Entry 4KN7 (X-ray diffraction, 3.69 A resolution); this record covers chains D and E of the 6 polymer chains in the assembly.

Chain D:
Protein: DNA-directed RNA polymerase subunit beta'
Source organism: Escherichia coli
Notes: EC 2.7.7.6
UniProtKB: P0A8T7 (RPOC_ECOLI); numbering as in UniProt (aligned over 1-1407)
Sequence (1407 residues; row label = number of the first residue in the row):
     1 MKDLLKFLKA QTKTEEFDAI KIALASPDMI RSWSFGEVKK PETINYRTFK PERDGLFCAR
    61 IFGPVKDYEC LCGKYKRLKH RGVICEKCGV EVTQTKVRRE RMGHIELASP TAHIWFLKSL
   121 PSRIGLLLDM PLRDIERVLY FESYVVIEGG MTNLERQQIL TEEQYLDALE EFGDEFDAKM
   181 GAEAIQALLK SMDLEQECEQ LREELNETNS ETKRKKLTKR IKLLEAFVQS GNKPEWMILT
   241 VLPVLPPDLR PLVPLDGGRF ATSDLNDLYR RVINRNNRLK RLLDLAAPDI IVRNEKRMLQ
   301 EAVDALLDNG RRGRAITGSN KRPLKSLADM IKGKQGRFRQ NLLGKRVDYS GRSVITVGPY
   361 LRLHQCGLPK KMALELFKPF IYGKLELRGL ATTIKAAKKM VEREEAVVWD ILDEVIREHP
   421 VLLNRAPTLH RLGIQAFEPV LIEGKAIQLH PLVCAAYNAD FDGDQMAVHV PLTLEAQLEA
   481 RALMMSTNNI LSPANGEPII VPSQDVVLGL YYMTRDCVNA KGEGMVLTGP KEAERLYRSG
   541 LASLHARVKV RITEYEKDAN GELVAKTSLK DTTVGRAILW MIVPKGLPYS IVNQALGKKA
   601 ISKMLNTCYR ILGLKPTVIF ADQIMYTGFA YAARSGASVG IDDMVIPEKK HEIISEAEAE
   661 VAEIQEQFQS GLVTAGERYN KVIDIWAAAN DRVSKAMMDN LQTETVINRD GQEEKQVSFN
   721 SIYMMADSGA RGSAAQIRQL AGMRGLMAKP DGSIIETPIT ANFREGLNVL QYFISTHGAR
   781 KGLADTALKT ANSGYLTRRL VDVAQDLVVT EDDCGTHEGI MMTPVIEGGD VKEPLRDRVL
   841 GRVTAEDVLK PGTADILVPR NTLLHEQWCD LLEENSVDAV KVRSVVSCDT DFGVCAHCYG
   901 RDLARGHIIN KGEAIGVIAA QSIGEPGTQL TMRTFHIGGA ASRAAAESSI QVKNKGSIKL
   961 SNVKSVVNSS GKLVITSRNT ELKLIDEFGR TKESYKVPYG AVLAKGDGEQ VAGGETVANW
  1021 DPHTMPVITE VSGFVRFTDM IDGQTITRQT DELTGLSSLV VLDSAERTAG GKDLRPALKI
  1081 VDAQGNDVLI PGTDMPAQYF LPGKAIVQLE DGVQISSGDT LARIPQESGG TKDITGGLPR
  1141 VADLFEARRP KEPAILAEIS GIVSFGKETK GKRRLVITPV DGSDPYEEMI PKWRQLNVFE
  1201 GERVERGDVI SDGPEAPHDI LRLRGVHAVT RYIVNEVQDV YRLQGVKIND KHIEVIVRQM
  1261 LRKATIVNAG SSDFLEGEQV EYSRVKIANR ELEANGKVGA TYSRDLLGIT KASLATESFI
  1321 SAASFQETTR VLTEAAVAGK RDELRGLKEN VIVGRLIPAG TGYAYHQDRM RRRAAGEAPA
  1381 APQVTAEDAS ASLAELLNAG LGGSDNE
Not modelled in the structure: 1-7, 334-343, 934-1132, 1377-1407
Bound ions: Zn2+ site 1: Cys-70, Cys-72, Cys-85, Cys-88; Mg2+: Asp-462, Asp-464; Zn2+ site 2: Cys-814, Cys-888, Cys-898
Curated features (UniProtKB/Swiss-Prot):
  - binding site (Zn(2+)): Cys-70, Cys-72, Cys-85, Cys-88, Cys-814, Cys-888, Cys-895, Cys-898
  - binding site (Mg(2+)): Asp-460, Asp-462, Asp-464
  - modified residue: Lys-983 (N6-acetyllysine)
  - mutagenesis: Gln-504 (Q504P: Resistant to antibiotics salinamide A and B), Asn-690 (N690D: Resistant to antibiotics salinamide A and B), Met-697 (M697V: Resistant to antibiotics salinamide A and B), Ala-735 (A735T: Resistant to antibiotics salinamide A and B), Arg-738 (R738C/H/P/S: Resistant to antibiotics salinamide A and B), Ala-748 (A748E: Resistant to antibiotics salinamide A and B), Pro-758 (P758S/T: Resistant to antibiotics salinamide A and B), Phe-763 (F763C: Resistant to antibiotics salinamide A and B), Ser-775 (S775A: Resistant to antibiotics salinamide A and B), Ala-779 (A779T/V: Resistant to antibiotics salinamide A and B), Arg-780 (R780C: Resistant to antibiotics salinamide A and B), Gly-782 (G782A/C: Resistant to antibiotics salinamide A and B), 1 further mutagenesis entry in UniProt

Chain E:
Protein: DNA-directed RNA polymerase subunit omega
Source organism: Escherichia coli
Notes: EC 2.7.7.6
UniProtKB: P0A800 (RPOZ_ECOLI); residues 1-91 here = UniProt positions 1-91
Sequence (91 residues; numbered 1 to 91; the number before each row is that of its first residue):
     1 MARVTVQDAV EKIGNRFDLV LVAARRARQM QVGGKDPLVP EENDKTTVIA LREIEEGLIN
    61 NQILDVRERQ EQQEQEAAEL QAVTAIAEGR R
Not modelled in the structure: 1

How chain D and chain E interact:
Contacting residue pairs - 53 pairs, chain D then chain E:
  His-364(D) with Arg-3(E); Val-4(E)
  Glu-414(D) with Lys-45(E), hydrogen bond (backbone-side chain)
  Val-415(D) with Lys-45(E), hydrogen bond (backbone-side chain)
  Arg-417(D) with Asn-43(E), hydrogen bond (side chain-backbone); Asp-44(E), salt bridge; Lys-45(E)
  Glu-418(D) with Arg-3(E), salt bridge; Asp-44(E); Lys-45(E), hydrogen bond (side chain-backbone); Val-48(E)
  Glu-438(D) with Arg-3(E)
  Leu-474(D) with Ala-24(E), hydrophobic; Ala-27(E), hydrophobic; Arg-28(E); Gln-31(E)
  Glu-475(D) with Val-20(E); Ala-24(E); Arg-28(E), salt bridge
  Gln-477(D) with Thr-47(E)
  Leu-478(D) with Val-20(E); Ala-23(E); Ala-24(E); Thr-47(E)
  Glu-479(D) with Val-20(E)
  Arg-481(D) with Arg-3(E), hydrogen bond (side chain-backbone); Val-6(E); Thr-47(E); Val-48(E); Leu-51(E)
  Ala-482(D) with Arg-16(E); Val-20(E), hydrophobic
  Leu-483(D) with Phe-17(E), hydrophobic; Val-20(E), hydrophobic
  Thr-487(D) with Thr-5(E)
  Asn-488(D) with Thr-5(E); Val-6(E); Arg-16(E)
  Leu-614(D) with Gln-7(E)
  Lys-615(D) with Val-4(E)
  Arg-905(D) with Val-10(E); Arg-16(E)
  His-907(D) with Gln-7(E); Glu-11(E), salt bridge
  Asn-910(D) with Asn-15(E); Arg-16(E), hydrogen bond (side chain-backbone)
  Lys-911(D) with Asn-15(E), hydrogen bond (backbone-side chain); Asp-18(E)
  Gly-912(D) with Phe-17(E)
  Glu-913(D) with Phe-17(E)
  Gly-1360(D) with Phe-17(E)
  Thr-1361(D) with Phe-17(E); Leu-21(E)
Other interface residues (no listed pair), chain D (29 interface residues in all): Ile-416, His-419, Leu-903
Other interface residues (no listed pair), chain E (27 interface residues in all): Ala-2, Leu-19, Thr-46

In short:
The interface between chain D and chain E involves 29 residues on one side and 27 on the other; the contacts
include 7 hydrogen bonds and 4 salt bridges. Among the polar pairs are Arg-417(D)/Asp-44(E),
Glu-418(D)/Arg-3(E) and Glu-475(D)/Arg-28(E).
Chain D is DNA-directed RNA polymerase subunit beta' and chain E is DNA-directed RNA polymerase subunit omega,
both from Escherichia coli; the structure, X-ray crystal structure of the Escherichia coli RNA polymerase in
complex with Benzoxazinorifamycin-2c, was determined by X-ray diffraction, deposited together with 4KMU and
4KN4.
